7WTR - chains C2 and SE of the 19 polymer chains in the assembly; structure by electron microscopy, 3.50 A resolution.

Chain C2:
Molecule: 18S rRNA
From: Saccharomyces cerevisiae
Sequence (1800 nucleotides; each row starts with the number of its first residue):
     1 UAUCUGGUUG AUCCUGCCAG UAGUCAUAUG CUUGUCUCAA AGAUUAAGCC AUGCAUGUCU
    61 AAGUAUAAGC AAUUUAUACA GUGAAACUGC GAAUGGCUCA UUAAAUCAGU UAUCGUUUAU
   121 UUGAUAGUUC CUUUACUACA UGGUAUAACU GUGGUAAUUC UAGAGCUAAU ACAUGCUUAA
   181 AAUCUCGACC CUUUGGAAGA GAUGUAUUUA UUAGAUAAAA AAUCAAUGUC UUCGGACUCU
   241 UUGAUGAUUC AUAAUAACUU UUCGAAUCGC AUGGCCUUGU GCUGGCGAUG GUUCAUUCAA
   301 AUUUCUGCCC UAUCAACUUU CGAUGGUAGG AUAGUGGCCU ACCAUGGUUU CAACGGGUAA
   361 CGGGGAAUAA GGGUUCGAUU CCGGAGAGGG AGCCUGAGAA ACGGCUACCA CAUCCAAGGA
   421 AGGCAGCAGG CGCGCAAAUU ACCCAAUCCU AAUUCAGGGA GGUAGUGACA AUAAAUAACG
   481 AUACAGGGCC CAUUCGGGUC UUGUAAUUGG AAUGAGUACA AUGUAAAUAC CUUAACGAGG
   541 AACAAUUGGA GGGCAAGUCU GGUGCCAGCA GCCGCGGUAA UUCCAGCUCC AAUAGCGUAU
   601 AUUAAAGUUG UUGCAGUUAA AAAGCUCGUA GUUGAACUUU GGGCCCGGUU GGCCGGUCCG
   661 AUUUUUUCGU GUACUGGAUU UCCAACGGGG CCUUUCCUUC UGGCUAACCU UGAGUCCUUG
   721 UGGCUCUUGG CGAACCAGGA CUUUUACUUU GAAAAAAUUA GAGUGUUCAA AGCAGGCGUA
   781 UUGCUCGAAU AUAUUAGCAU GGAAUAAUAG AAUAGGACGU UUGGUUCUAU UUUGUUGGUU
   841 UCUAGGACCA UCGUAAUGAU UAAUAGGGAC GGUCGGGGGC AUCAGUAUUC AAUUGUCAGA
   901 GGUGAAAUUC UUGGAUUUAU UGAAGACUAA CUACUGCGAA AGCAUUUGCC AAGGACGUUU
   961 UCAUUAAUCA AGAACGAAAG UUAGGGGAUC GAAGAUGAUC AGAUACCGUC GUAGUCUUAA
  1021 CCAUAAACUA UGCCGACUAG GGAUCGGGUG GUGUUUUUUU AAUGACCCAC UCGGCACCUU
  1081 ACGAGAAAUC AAAGUCUUUG GGUUCUGGGG GGAGUAUGGU CGCAAGGCUG AAACUUAAAG
  1141 GAAUUGACGG AAGGGCACCA CCAGGAGUGG AGCCUGCGGC UUAAUUUGAC UCAACACGGG
  1201 GAAACUCACC AGGUCCAGAC ACAAUAAGGA UUGACAGAUU GAGAGCUCUU UCUUGAUUUU
  1261 GUGGGUGGUG GUGCAUGGCC GUUCUUAGUU GGUGGAGUGA UUUGUCUGCU UAAUUGCGAU
  1321 AACGAACGAG ACCUUAACCU ACUAAAUAGU GGUGCUAGCA UUUGCUGGUU AUCCACUUCU
  1381 UAGAGGGACU AUCGGUUUCA AGCCGAUGGA AGUUUGAGGC AAUAACAGGU CUGUGAUGCC
  1441 CUUAGACGUU CUGGGCCGCA CGCGCGCUAC ACUGACGGAG CCAGCGAGUC UAACCUUGGC
  1501 CGAGAGGUCU UGGUAAUCUU GUGAAACUCC GUCGUGCUGG GGAUAGAGCA UUGUAAUUAU
  1561 UGCUCUUCAA CGAGGAAUUC CUAGUAAGCG CAAGUCAUCA GCUUGCGUUG AUUACGUCCC
  1621 UGCCCUUUGU ACACACCGCC CGUCGCUAGU ACCGAUUGAA UGGCUUAGUG AGGCCUCAGG
  1681 AUCUGCUUAG AGAAGGGGGC AACUCCAUCU CAGAGCGGAG AAUUUGGACA AACUUGGUCA
  1741 UUUAGAGGAA CUAAAAGUCG UAACAAGGUU UCCGUAGGUG AACCUGCGGA AGGAUCAUUA
Not modelled in the structure: 73-75, 133-135, 489-498, 659-675, 1157-1621, 1631-1634

Chain SE:
Protein: 40S ribosomal protein S4-A
From: Saccharomyces cerevisiae
UniProt: P0CX35 (RS4A_YEAST); numbering as in UniProt (aligned over 1-261)
Amino-acid sequence (261 residues; row label = number of the first residue in the row):
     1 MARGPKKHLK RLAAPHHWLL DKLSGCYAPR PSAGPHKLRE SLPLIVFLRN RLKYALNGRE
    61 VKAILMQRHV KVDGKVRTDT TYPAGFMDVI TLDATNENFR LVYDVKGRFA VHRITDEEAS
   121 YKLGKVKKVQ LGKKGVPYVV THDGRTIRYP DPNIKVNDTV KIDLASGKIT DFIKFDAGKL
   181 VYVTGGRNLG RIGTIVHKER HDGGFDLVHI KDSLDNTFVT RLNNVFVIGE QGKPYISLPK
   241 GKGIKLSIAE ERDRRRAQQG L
Not modelled in the structure: 1

How chain C2 and chain SE interact:
Contacting residue pairs (140; chain C2 residue first):
  A92(C2) / Lys-7(SE)  salt bridge to the phosphate
  A93(C2) / Ala-2(SE)  phosphate contact
  A93(C2) / Arg-3(SE)  hydrogen bond to the sugar
  A93(C2) / Gly-4(SE)  sugar contact
  U94(C2) / Ala-2(SE)  phosphate contact
  U94(C2) / Arg-3(SE)  salt bridge to the phosphate
  U94(C2) / Pro-5(SE)  sugar contact
  U94(C2) / Lys-6(SE)  phosphate contact
  U94(C2) / Lys-7(SE)  hydrogen bond to the sugar
  U94(C2) / His-8(SE)  hydrogen bond to the sugar
  G95(C2) / Lys-6(SE)  phosphate contact
  G95(C2) / His-8(SE)  sugar contact
  G95(C2) / Tyr-27(SE)  hydrogen bond to the phosphate
  G96(C2) / Lys-10(SE)  salt bridge to the phosphate
  G96(C2) / Tyr-27(SE)  hydrogen bond to the phosphate
  U111(C2) / Phe-205(SE)  phosphate contact
  U111(C2) / Arg-221(SE)  salt bridge to the phosphate
  A112(C2) / Phe-205(SE)  phosphate contact
  A119(C2) / Pro-5(SE)  base contact
  U121(C2) / Ala-33(SE)  hydrogen bond to the sugar
  U121(C2) / Gly-34(SE)  hydrogen bond to the base
  U122(C2) / Arg-77(SE)  salt bridge to the phosphate
  U122(C2) / Tyr-82(SE)  sugar contact
  G123(C2) / Lys-75(SE)  phosphate contact
  G123(C2) / Arg-77(SE)  salt bridge to the phosphate
  G123(C2) / Arg-145(SE)  sugar contact
  G123(C2) / Thr-146(SE)  hydrogen bond to the sugar
  A124(C2) / Thr-146(SE)  sugar contact
  A124(C2) / Arg-148(SE)  sugar contact
  U125(C2) / Arg-148(SE)  salt bridge to the phosphate
  A126(C2) / Arg-148(SE)  salt bridge to the phosphate
  G204(C2) / Lys-134(SE)  hydrogen bond to the phosphate
  U205(C2) / Lys-134(SE)  salt bridge to the phosphate
  A206(C2) / Lys-133(SE)  salt bridge to the phosphate
  G243(C2) / Lys-155(SE)  hydrogen bond to the phosphate
  A244(C2) / Lys-155(SE)  salt bridge to the phosphate
  G246(C2) / Asp-202(SE)  sugar contact
  A251(C2) / Leu-131(SE)  hydrogen bond to the sugar
  U252(C2) / Leu-131(SE)  sugar contact
  U252(C2) / Gly-132(SE)  sugar contact
  U252(C2) / Lys-133(SE)  salt bridge to the phosphate
  U252(C2) / Lys-134(SE)  phosphate contact
  U252(C2) / Gly-135(SE)  sugar contact
  A253(C2) / Lys-133(SE)  phosphate contact
  A253(C2) / Lys-134(SE)  hydrogen bond to the phosphate
  U293(C2) / Lys-133(SE)  sugar contact
  C294(C2) / Tyr-138(SE)  hydrogen bond to the sugar
  A295(C2) / Lys-128(SE)  phosphate contact
  A295(C2) / Tyr-138(SE)  sugar contact
  A295(C2) / Val-140(SE)  sugar contact
  U296(C2) / Lys-128(SE)  salt bridge to the phosphate
  U296(C2) / Gly-144(SE)  sugar contact
  U297(C2) / Ala-33(SE)  base contact
  U297(C2) / Gly-34(SE)  hydrogen bond to the sugar
  U297(C2) / His-36(SE)  phosphate contact
  U297(C2) / Lys-37(SE)  salt bridge to the phosphate
  C298(C2) / Arg-30(SE)  hydrogen bond to the phosphate
  C298(C2) / Lys-37(SE)  phosphate contact
  C298(C2) / Leu-38(SE)  hydrogen bond to the phosphate
  A299(C2) / Pro-5(SE)  sugar contact
  A299(C2) / Arg-30(SE)  salt bridge to the phosphate
  A299(C2) / Leu-38(SE)  phosphate contact
  C381(C2) / Lys-10(SE)  phosphate contact
  C381(C2) / Ala-13(SE)  phosphate contact
  C382(C2) / Lys-10(SE)  salt bridge to the phosphate
  C382(C2) / Ala-13(SE)  phosphate contact
  G383(C2) / Lys-6(SE)  salt bridge to the phosphate
  G398(C2) / Arg-3(SE)  hydrogen bond to the sugar
  G398(C2) / Gly-4(SE)  sugar contact
  A399(C2) / Arg-3(SE)  hydrogen bond to the base
  A400(C2) / Arg-3(SE)  phosphate contact
  A401(C2) / Arg-3(SE)  hydrogen bond to the sugar
  C402(C2) / Arg-3(SE)  salt bridge to the phosphate
  A446(C2) / Arg-59(SE)  phosphate contact
  U447(C2) / Arg-11(SE)  phosphate contact
  U447(C2) / Ser-24(SE)  sugar contact
  U447(C2) / Gly-25(SE)  sugar contact
  U447(C2) / Tyr-27(SE)  hydrogen bond to the sugar
  U447(C2) / Arg-49(SE)  salt bridge to the phosphate
  U447(C2) / Asn-57(SE)  phosphate contact
  U447(C2) / Gly-58(SE)  hydrogen bond to the phosphate
  C448(C2) / Tyr-27(SE)  sugar contact
  C448(C2) / Ala-28(SE)  sugar contact
  C448(C2) / Pro-29(SE)  phosphate contact
  C448(C2) / Ile-45(SE)  phosphate contact
  C448(C2) / Arg-49(SE)  salt bridge to the phosphate
  C449(C2) / Lys-7(SE)  sugar contact
  C449(C2) / His-8(SE)  sugar contact
  C449(C2) / Pro-29(SE)  phosphate contact
  C449(C2) / Arg-30(SE)  phosphate contact
  C449(C2) / Thr-81(SE)  phosphate contact
  U450(C2) / Lys-7(SE)  sugar contact
  U454(C2) / Lys-62(SE)  base contact
  U454(C2) / Ala-63(SE)  base contact
  U454(C2) / Met-66(SE)  phosphate contact
  A460(C2) / Tyr-27(SE)  hydrogen bond to the sugar
  G461(C2) / Cys-26(SE)  sugar contact
  A752(C2) / Arg-187(SE)  salt bridge to the phosphate
  A752(C2) / Asn-188(SE)  sugar contact
  A752(C2) / Val-219(SE)  sugar contact
  A752(C2) / Arg-221(SE)  sugar contact
  A753(C2) / Gly-185(SE)  phosphate contact
  A753(C2) / Gly-186(SE)  phosphate contact
  A753(C2) / Arg-187(SE)  hydrogen bond to the phosphate
  A753(C2) / Thr-220(SE)  hydrogen bond to the phosphate
  A753(C2) / Arg-221(SE)  hydrogen bond to the sugar
  A753(C2) / Asn-224(SE)  hydrogen bond to the phosphate
  A754(C2) / Gly-186(SE)  hydrogen bond to the phosphate
  A755(C2) / Leu-12(SE)  base contact
  A755(C2) / Arg-39(SE)  sugar contact
  A756(C2) / Leu-12(SE)  hydrogen bond to the sugar
  A756(C2) / His-16(SE)  phosphate contact
  A757(C2) / Leu-12(SE)  sugar contact
  A757(C2) / His-16(SE)  salt bridge to the phosphate
  A757(C2) / Lys-22(SE)  hydrogen bond to the phosphate
  U758(C2) / Lys-22(SE)  salt bridge to the phosphate
  G772(C2) / Lys-22(SE)  salt bridge to the phosphate
  G772(C2) / Leu-23(SE)  sugar contact
  C773(C2) / Asp-21(SE)  phosphate contact
  C773(C2) / Lys-22(SE)  hydrogen bond to the phosphate
  C773(C2) / Leu-23(SE)  phosphate contact
  A774(C2) / Asp-21(SE)  phosphate contact
  C786(C2) / Lys-240(SE)  salt bridge to the phosphate
  C786(C2) / Arg-255(SE)  sugar contact
  C786(C2) / Gln-258(SE)  sugar contact
  G787(C2) / Arg-255(SE)  sugar contact
  A788(C2) / Leu-19(SE)  base contact
  A788(C2) / Arg-51(SE)  base contact
  A788(C2) / Lys-106(SE)  salt bridge to the phosphate
  A788(C2) / Arg-108(SE)  salt bridge to the phosphate
  A789(C2) / His-16(SE)  phosphate contact
  A789(C2) / Lys-106(SE)  hydrogen bond to the sugar
  A789(C2) / Arg-108(SE)  salt bridge to the phosphate
  A789(C2) / Glu-251(SE)  hydrogen bond to the sugar
  U790(C2) / Lys-245(SE)  salt bridge to the phosphate
  U790(C2) / Ile-248(SE)  sugar contact
  A791(C2) / Arg-187(SE)  salt bridge to the phosphate
  A799(C2) / Glu-199(SE)  sugar contact
  A799(C2) / His-201(SE)  hydrogen bond to the phosphate
  A799(C2) / Leu-207(SE)  sugar contact
Interface residues without a listed pair, chain C2 (69 interface residues in all): U120, A397, G738, G751, U785, U800
Interface residues without a listed pair, chain SE (81 interface residues in all): Pro-35, Leu-56, Gln-130, Arg-200, Gly-203

Summary:
Chain C2 and chain SE form an interface of 69 and 81 residues respectively; the contacts include 33 hydrogen
bonds and 30 salt bridges. Polar contacts include U121(C2)/Gly-34(SE), A399(C2)/Arg-3(SE) and
A93(C2)/Arg-3(SE).
Here chain C2 is 18S rRNA and chain SE is 40S ribosomal protein S4-A, both from Saccharomyces cerevisiae.
Entry 7WTR (Cryo-EM structure of a yeast pre-40S ribosomal subunit - State Tsr1-3) was determined by electron
microscopy together with 7WTN, 7WTO, 7WTP and 7WTQ from the same study.
